6UPY - chains A and E of the 13 polymer chains in the assembly; structure by X-ray diffraction, 3.40 A resolution.

[Chain A]
Name: DNA-directed RNA polymerase II subunit RPB1
Organism: Saccharomyces cerevisiae (strain ATCC 204508 / S288c)
Notes: EC 2.7.7.6
UniProt: P04050 (RPB1_YEAST); residue numbers follow UniProt; this construct covers 1-1733
Sequence (1733 residues; each row starts with the number of its first residue):
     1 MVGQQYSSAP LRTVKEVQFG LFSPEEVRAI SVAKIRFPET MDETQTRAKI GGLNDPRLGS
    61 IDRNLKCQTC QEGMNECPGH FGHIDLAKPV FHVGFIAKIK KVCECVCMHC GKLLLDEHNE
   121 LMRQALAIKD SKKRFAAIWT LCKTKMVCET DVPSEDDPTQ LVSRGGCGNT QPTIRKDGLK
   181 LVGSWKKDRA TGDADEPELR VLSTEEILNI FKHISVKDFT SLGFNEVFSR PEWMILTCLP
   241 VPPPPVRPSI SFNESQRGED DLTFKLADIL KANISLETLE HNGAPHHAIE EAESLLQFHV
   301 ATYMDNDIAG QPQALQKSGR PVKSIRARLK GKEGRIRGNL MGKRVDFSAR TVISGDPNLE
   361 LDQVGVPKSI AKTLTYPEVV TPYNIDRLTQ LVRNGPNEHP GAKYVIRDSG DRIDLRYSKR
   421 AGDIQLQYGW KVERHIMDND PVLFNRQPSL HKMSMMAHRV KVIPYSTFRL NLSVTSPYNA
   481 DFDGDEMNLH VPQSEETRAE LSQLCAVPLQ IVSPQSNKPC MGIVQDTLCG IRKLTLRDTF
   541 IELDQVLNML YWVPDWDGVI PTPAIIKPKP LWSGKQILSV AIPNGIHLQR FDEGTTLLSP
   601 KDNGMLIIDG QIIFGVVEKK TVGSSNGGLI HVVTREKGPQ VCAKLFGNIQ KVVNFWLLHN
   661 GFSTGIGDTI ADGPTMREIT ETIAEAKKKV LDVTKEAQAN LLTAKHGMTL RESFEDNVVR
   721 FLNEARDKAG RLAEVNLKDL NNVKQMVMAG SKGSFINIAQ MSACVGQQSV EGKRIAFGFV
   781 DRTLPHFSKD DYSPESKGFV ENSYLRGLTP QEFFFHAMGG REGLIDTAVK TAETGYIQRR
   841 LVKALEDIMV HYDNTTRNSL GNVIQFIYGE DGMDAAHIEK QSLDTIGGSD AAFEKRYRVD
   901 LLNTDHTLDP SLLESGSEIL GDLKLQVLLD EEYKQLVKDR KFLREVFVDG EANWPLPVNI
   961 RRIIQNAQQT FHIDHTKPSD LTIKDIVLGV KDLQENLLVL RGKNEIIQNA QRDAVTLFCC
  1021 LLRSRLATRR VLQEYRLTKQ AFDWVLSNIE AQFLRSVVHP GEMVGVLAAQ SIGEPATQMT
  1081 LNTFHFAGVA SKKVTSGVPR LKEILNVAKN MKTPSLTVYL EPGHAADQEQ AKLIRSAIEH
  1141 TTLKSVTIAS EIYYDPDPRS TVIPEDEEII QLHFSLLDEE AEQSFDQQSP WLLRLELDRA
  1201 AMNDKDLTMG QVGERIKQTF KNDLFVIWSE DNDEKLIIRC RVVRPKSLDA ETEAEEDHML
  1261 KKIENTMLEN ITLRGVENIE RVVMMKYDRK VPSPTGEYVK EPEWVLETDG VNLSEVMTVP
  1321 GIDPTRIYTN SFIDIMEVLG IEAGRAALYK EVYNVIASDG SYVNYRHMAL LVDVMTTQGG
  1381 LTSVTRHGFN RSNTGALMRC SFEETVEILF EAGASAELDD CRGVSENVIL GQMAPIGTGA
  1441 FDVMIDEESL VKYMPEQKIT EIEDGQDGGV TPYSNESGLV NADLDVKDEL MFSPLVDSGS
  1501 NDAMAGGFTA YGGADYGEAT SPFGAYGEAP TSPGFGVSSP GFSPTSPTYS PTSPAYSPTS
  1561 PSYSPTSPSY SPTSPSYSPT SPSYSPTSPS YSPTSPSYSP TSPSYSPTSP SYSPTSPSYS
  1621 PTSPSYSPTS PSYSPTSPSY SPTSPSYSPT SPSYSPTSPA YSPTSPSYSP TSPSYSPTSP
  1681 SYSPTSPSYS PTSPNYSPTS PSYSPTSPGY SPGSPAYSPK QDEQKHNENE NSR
Disordered / not traced: 1-2, 154-160, 187-198, 250-256, 315-318, 1082-1091, 1177-1186, 1244-1253, 1447-1733
Bound ions: Zn2+ site 1: C67, C70, C77, H80; Zn2+ site 2: C107, C110, C148, C167; Mg2+: D483, D485 (shared with 1 residue of chain R)
Ligand contacts: AMP-CPP (APC; diphosphomethylphosphonic acid adenosyl ester): R446, N479, K752
Curated features (UniProtKB/Swiss-Prot):
  - region: P248 to D260 (Lid loop), N306 to K323 (Rudder loop), P810 to E822 (Bridging helix)
  - binding site (Zn(2+)): C67, C70, C77, H80, C107, C110, C148, C167
  - binding site (Mg(2+)): D481, D483, D485
  - modified residue: T1471 (Phosphothreonine)
  - cross-link (Glycyl lysine isopeptide (Lys-Gly)): K695 (interchain with G-Cter in ubiquitin), K1246 (interchain with G-Cter in ubiquitin), K1350 (interchain with G-Cter in ubiquitin)
  - natural variant: S1653 to P1659 (deletion: In strain: A364A)
  - mutagenesis: K1246 (K1246R: Impairs ubiquitination during transcription stress)
Reported in the primary citation:
  - binding site for Template strand DNA: R337

[Chain E]
Name: DNA-directed RNA polymerases I, II, and III subunit RPABC1
Organism: Saccharomyces cerevisiae (strain ATCC 204508 / S288c)
UniProt: P20434 (RPAB1_YEAST); numbering as in UniProt (aligned over 1-215)
Sequence (215 residues; numbered 1 to 215; the number before each row is that of its first residue):
     1 MDQENERNIS RLWRAFRTVK EMVKDRGYFI TQEEVELPLE DFKAKYCDSM GRPQRKMMSF
    61 QANPTEESIS KFPDMGSLWV EFCDEPSVGV KTMKTFVIHI QEKNFQTGIF VYQNNITPSA
   121 MKLVPSIPPA TIETFNEAAL VVNITHHELV PKHIRLSSDE KRELLKRYRL KESQLPRIQR
   181 ADPVALYLGL KRGEVVKIIR KSETSGRYAS YRICM
Disordered / not traced: 1-2

[Chain A / chain E interface]
Contacting residue pairs (80; chain A residue first):
  R857(A) with Y168(E), hydrogen bond (side chain-backbone); L170(E); Q174(E)
  L860(A) with Q174(E)
  G861(A) with Q174(E), hydrogen bond (backbone-side chain)
  N862(A) with S173(E); Q174(E)
  V863(A) with Q174(E), hydrogen bond (backbone-backbone); P176(E)
  Q865(A) with Y208(E)
  F866(A) with L175(E), hydrophobic; Y208(E), hydrogen bond (backbone-side chain); A209(E); Y211(E), hydrophobic
  I867(A) with Y208(E)
  G869(A) with T204(E), hydrogen bond (backbone-side chain)
  E870(A) with R200(E), salt bridge; S202(E), hydrogen bond; T204(E); S205(E), hydrogen bond (backbone-side chain); Y208(E)
  D871(A) with T204(E); S205(E)
  F942(A) with G206(E)
  E945(A) with K201(E), hydrogen bond (backbone-side chain)
  V946(A) with K201(E); S202(E)
  F947(A) with E203(E)
  W954(A) with E203(E)
  N1004(A) with R167(E), hydrogen bond
  I1006(A) with R167(E)
  D1013(A) with S205(E); R207(E), salt bridge
  A1014(A) with S205(E)
  L1017(A) with S202(E); E203(E); T204(E); S205(E); G206(E)
  M1317(A) with V142(E), hydrophobic
  T1318(A) with R11(E), hydrogen bond; R14(E); A138(E); V142(E)
  V1319(A) with R14(E)
  P1324(A) with V142(E), hydrophobic; H147(E)
  T1325(A) with H146(E), hydrogen bond (side chain-backbone); H147(E), hydrogen bond (backbone-side chain); E148(E), hydrogen bond (backbone-backbone)
  R1326(A) with H147(E); E148(E)
  I1327(A) with H147(E), hydrogen bond (backbone-side chain)
  E1337(A) with P183(E)
  V1338(A) with I144(E); P183(E)
  L1339(A) with H147(E); V150(E); V184(E)
  G1340(A) with P183(E)
  I1341(A) with I178(E), hydrophobic; D182(E), hydrogen bond (backbone-side chain)
  E1342(A) with P151(E); H153(E); I198(E); R200(E), salt bridge; S210(E); R212(E), salt bridge
  A1343(A) with L149(E); V150(E), hydrophobic
  R1345(A) with R200(E)
  Y1349(A) with E203(E), hydrogen bond
  Y1365(A) with E203(E); T204(E)
  R1366(A) with T204(E)
  T1376(A) with R212(E)
  T1377(A) with P176(E); R177(E), hydrogen bond (backbone-backbone)
  G1379(A) with R177(E); Q179(E)
Interface residues without a listed pair, chain A (54 interface residues in all): P955, L956, I1007, A1010, T1016, P1320, Y1328, I1335, M1336, A1346, A1347, Q1378
Interface residues without a listed pair, chain E (42 interface residues in all): V141, E163, L164

[Summary]
Chain A and chain E form an interface of 54 and 42 residues respectively; the contacts include 17 hydrogen
bonds and 4 salt bridges. Polar pairs include E870(A)-R200(E), D1013(A)-R207(E) and E1342(A)-R200(E). Chain A
binds AMP-CPP. From the paper: a binding site for Template strand DNA at R337(A).
Here chain A is DNA-directed RNA polymerase II subunit RPB1 and chain E is DNA-directed RNA polymerases I, II,
and III subunit RPABC1, both from Saccharomyces cerevisiae (strain ATCC 204508 / S288c). Entry 6UPY (RNA
polymerase II elongation complex with 5-guanidinohydantoin lesion in state 2E) was determined by X-ray
diffraction together with 6UPX, 6UPZ, 6UQ0, 6UQ1, 6UQ2 and 6UQ3 from the same study.
